Entry 8EM9 (X-ray diffraction, 2.34 A resolution); this record covers chains C and F of the 3 polymer chains in the assembly.

== Chain C ==
Molecule: 16-nt DNA strand
Sequence (16 nucleotides; row label = number of the first residue in the row):
     2 AATAGGAGAA GTAGGG

== Chain F ==
Protein: Transcription factor PU.1
From: Homo sapiens
Notes: fragment: ETS-Domain
UniProt: P17947 (SPI1_HUMAN); residues 165-270 here = UniProt positions 165-270
Chain sequence (106 residues; row label = number of the first residue in the row):
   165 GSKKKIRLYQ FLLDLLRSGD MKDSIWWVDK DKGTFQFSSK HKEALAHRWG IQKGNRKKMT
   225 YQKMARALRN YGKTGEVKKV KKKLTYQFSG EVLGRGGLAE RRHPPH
Unresolved in the structure: 165-168, 259-270
Swiss-Prot annotation at these positions:
  - DNA-binding region: Ile170 to Ser253 (ETS)
  - binding site (DNA): Lys217, Arg230, Arg233, Lys243
  - natural variant: His211 (H211P: In AGM10), Val241 (V241G: In AGM10)

== Chain C / chain F interface ==
Contacting residue pairs (17; chain C residue first):
  DT4(C) - Ser203(F)  phosphate contact
  DA5(C) - Ser203(F)  hydrogen bond to the phosphate
  DA5(C) - Lys206(F)  salt bridge to the phosphate
  DA5(C) - Lys247(F)  salt bridge to the phosphate
  DA5(C) - Leu248(F)  phosphate contact
  DG6(C) - Tyr225(F)  hydrogen bond to the phosphate
  DG6(C) - Lys243(F)  salt bridge to the phosphate
  DG6(C) - Lys246(F)  phosphate contact
  DG6(C) - Lys247(F)  phosphate contact
  DG6(C) - Leu248(F)  hydrogen bond to the phosphate
  DG7(C) - Arg233(F)  hydrogen bond to the base
  DG7(C) - Lys243(F)  phosphate contact
  DA8(C) - Arg230(F)  hydrogen bond to the base
  DA8(C) - Arg233(F)  hydrogen bond to the base
  DG9(C) - Arg230(F)  hydrogen bond to the base
  DA10(C) - Arg230(F)  base contact
  DT13(C) - Arg220(F)  phosphate contact
Interface residues without a listed pair, chain C (9 interface residues in all): DA14
Interface residues without a listed pair, chain F (12 interface residues in all): Thr249, Tyr250

== In short ==
The interface between chain C and chain F involves 9 residues on one side and 12 on the other, with 7 hydrogen
bonds and 3 salt bridges. Polar contacts include DG7(C)-Arg233(F), DA8(C)-Arg230(F) and DA8(C)-Arg233(F).
Chain C is a 16-nt DNA strand and chain F is Transcription factor PU.1 (Homo sapiens); the structure, Human
PU.1 ETS-Domain (165-270) Bound to d(AATAGGAGAAGTAGGG), was determined by X-ray diffraction (same publication
as 8E3K, 8E3R, 8E4H, 8E5Y, 8EBH, 8EE9 and 14 further entries).
